PDB entry 2XNQ | X-ray diffraction, 1.30 A resolution | chain A

== Chain A ==
Protein: Nuclear polyadenylated RNA-binding protein 3
Organism: Saccharomyces cerevisiae
Notes: fragment: rna recognition motif, residues 329-404
UniProtKB: P38996 (NAB3_YEAST); numbering as in UniProt (aligned over 329-404)
Chain sequence (97 residues; numbered 308 to 404; the number before each row is that of its first residue):
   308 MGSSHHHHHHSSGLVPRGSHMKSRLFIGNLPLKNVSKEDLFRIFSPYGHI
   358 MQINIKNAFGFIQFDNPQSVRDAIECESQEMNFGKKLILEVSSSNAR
Not modelled in the structure: 308-325
Construct notes: expression tag (308-328)
Modified residues: Cys383 (s-dimethylarsinoyl-cysteine; CAF)
What the authors report for this chain:
  - conformationally variable residues (order/disorder transition): Leu339 to Asn341

== In short ==
From the paper: conformational variability at Leu339.
Chain A is Nuclear polyadenylated RNA-binding protein 3 (Saccharomyces cerevisiae); the structure, Structural
insights into cis element recognition of non- polyadenylated RNAs by the Nab3-RRM, was determined by X-ray
diffraction together with 2XNR from the same study.
